7BH1 - chains A and B of the 4 polymer chains in the assembly; structure by electron microscopy, 3.38 A resolution.

[Chain A]
Molecule: Potassium-transporting ATPase potassium-binding subunit
From: Escherichia coli K-12
UniProtKB: P03959 (KDPA_ECOLI); residue numbers follow UniProt; this construct covers 1-557
Sequence (557 residues; numbered 1 to 557; the number before each row is that of its first residue):
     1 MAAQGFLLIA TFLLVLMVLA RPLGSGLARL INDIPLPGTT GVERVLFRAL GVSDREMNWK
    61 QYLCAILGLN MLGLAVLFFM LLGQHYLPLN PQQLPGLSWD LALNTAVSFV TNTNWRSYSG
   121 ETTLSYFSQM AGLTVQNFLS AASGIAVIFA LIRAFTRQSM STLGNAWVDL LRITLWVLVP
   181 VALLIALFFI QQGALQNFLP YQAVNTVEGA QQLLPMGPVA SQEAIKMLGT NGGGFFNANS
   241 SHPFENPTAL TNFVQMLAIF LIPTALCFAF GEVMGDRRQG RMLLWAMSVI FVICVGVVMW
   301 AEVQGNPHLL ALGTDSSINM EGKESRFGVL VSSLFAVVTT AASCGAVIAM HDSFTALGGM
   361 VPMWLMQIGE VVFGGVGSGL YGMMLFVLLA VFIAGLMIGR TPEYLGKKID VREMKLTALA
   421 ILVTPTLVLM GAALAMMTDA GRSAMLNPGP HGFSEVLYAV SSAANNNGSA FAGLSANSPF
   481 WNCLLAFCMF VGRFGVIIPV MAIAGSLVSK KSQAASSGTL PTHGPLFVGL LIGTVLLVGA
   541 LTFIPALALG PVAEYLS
Sequence notes: engineered mutation Arg116 (Gln in P03959)
Swiss-Prot annotation at these positions:
  - mutagenesis: Gly232 (G232A/S: Decrease in K(+) affinity and loss of cation selectivity)
Metal / ion sites: K+: Asn112, Thr113, Thr230, Asn231, Ser343, Cys344, Asn466, Asn467
Small-molecule neighbours: 9Y0 ((2R)-3-(((2-aminoethoxy)(hydroxy)phosphoryl)oxy)-2-(palmitoyloxy)propyl (E)-octadec-9-enoate): Ile393, Pro525, Leu526, Gly529, Leu530, Gly533, Thr534, Leu537
From the paper describing this entry:
  - mutagenesis - Q116R: decreased binding to K+ (citing earlier work)

[Chain B]
Molecule: Potassium-transporting ATPase ATP-binding subunit
From: Escherichia coli K-12
Notes: EC 7.2.2.6
UniProtKB: P03960 (KDPB_ECOLI); residues 1-682 here = UniProt positions 1-682
Sequence (682 residues; row label = number of the first residue in the row):
     1 MSRKQLALFE PTLVVQALKE AVKKLNPQAQ WRNPVMFIVW IGSLLTTCIS IAMASGAMPG
    61 NALFSAAISG WLWITVLFAN FAEALAEGRS KAQANSLKGV KKTAFARKLR EPKYGAAADK
   121 VPADQLRKGD IVLVEAGDII PCDGEVIEGG ASVDESAITG EAAPVIRESG GDFASVTGGT
   181 RILSDWLVIE CSVNPGETFL DRMIAMVEGA QRRKTPNEIA LTILLIALTI VFLLATATLW
   241 PFSAWGGNAV SVTVLVALLV CLIPTTIGGL LSAIGVAGMS RMLGANVIAT SGRAVEAAGD
   301 VDVLLLDKTG TITLGNRQAS EFIPAQGVDE KTLADAAQLA SLADETPEGR SIVILAKQRF
   361 NLRERDVQSL HATFVPFTAQ SRMSGINIDN RMIRKGSVDA IRRHVEANGG HFPTDVDQKV
   421 DQVARQGATP LVVVEGSRVL GVIALKDIVK GGIKERFAQL RKMGIKTVMI TGDNRLTAAA
   481 IAAEAGVDDF LAEATPEAKL ALIRQYQAEG RLVAMTGDGT NDAPALAQAD VAVAMNSGTQ
   541 AAKEAGNMVD LDSNPTKLIE VVHIGKQMLM TRGSLTTFSI ANDVAKYFAI IPAAFAATYP
   601 QLNALNIMCL HSPDSAILSA VIFNALIIVF LIPLALKGVS YKPLTASAML RRNLWIYGLG
   661 GLLVPFIGIK VIDLLLTVCG LV
Not modelled in the structure: 1-8
Sequence notes: engineered mutation Ala162 (Ser in P03960)
Swiss-Prot annotation at these positions:
  - active site: Asp307 (4-aspartylphosphate intermediate)
  - binding site (ATP): Asp344, Glu348, Phe377 to Ser384, Lys395
  - binding site (Mg(2+)): Asp518, Asp522
  - mutagenesis: Asp300 (D300E/N: Does not affect formation of the phosphorylated intermediate), Asp307 (D307E/N/Q: Unable to form a phosphorylated intermediate and lacks ATPase activity), Phe377 (F377A: Loss of ATPase activity; F377Y: Slight decrease in ATPase activity), Ser384 (S384A/T: Decrease in ATPase activity), Lys395 (K395A: Strong decrease in ATPase activity), Asp399 (D399A: Decrease in ATPase activity)
Small-molecule neighbours: 9Y0 ((2R)-3-(((2-aminoethoxy)(hydroxy)phosphoryl)oxy)-2-(palmitoyloxy)propyl (E)-octadec-9-enoate): Thr577, Ile580, Ala581, Ser647, Arg651, Leu654, Trp655, Gly658, Leu659, Leu662
From the paper describing this entry:
  - mutagenesis - D300A/D302A: decreased catalytic activity

[How chain A and chain B interact]
Residue-residue contacts (88; chain A residue first):
  Leu389(A) with Leu224(B), hydrophobic
  Phe392(A) with Ala220(B), hydrophobic; Leu221(B); Leu224(B), hydrophobic
  Ile393(A) with Thr577(B)
  Ala394(A) with Leu650(B), hydrophobic
  Leu396(A) with Asn217(B); Leu221(B), hydrophobic; Leu569(B); Met570(B); Gly573(B)
  Met397(A) with Gly573(B); Thr577(B); Leu650(B), hydrophobic; Asn653(B); Leu654(B), hydrophobic
  Ile398(A) with Lys566(B); Ala646(B); Met649(B); Leu650(B)
  Gly399(A) with Gly299(B); Leu569(B)
  Arg400(A) with Gly299(B), hydrogen bond (side chain-backbone); Asp300(B); Val301(B); Asp302(B), salt bridge
  Thr401(A) with Asp300(B)
  Lys408(A) with Gly510(B)
  Val411(A) with Pro216(B); Ile219(B), hydrophobic; Ala220(B)
  Met414(A) with Ala220(B); Ile223(B); Leu224(B), hydrophobic
  Lys415(A) with Ile223(B)
  Ala418(A) with Ile223(B), hydrophobic; Ala227(B), hydrophobic
  Leu422(A) with Ile230(B), hydrophobic; Val231(B), hydrophobic
  Thr426(A) with Leu234(B)
  Leu429(A) with Ala235(B); Thr238(B)
  Met430(A) with Leu234(B), hydrophobic
  Ala432(A) with Phe242(B), hydrophobic
  Ala433(A) with Thr238(B); Pro241(B), hydrophobic; Phe242(B)
  Met436(A) with Phe242(B), hydrophobic; Trp245(B), hydrophobic
  Met437(A) with Pro241(B), hydrophobic
  Arg442(A) with Trp245(B)
  Met445(A) with Trp245(B), hydrophobic
  Gly449(A) with Trp245(B)
  Phe453(A) with Phe242(B), hydrophobic; Trp245(B), hydrophobic
  Gln513(A) with Glu509(B)
  Ser516(A) with Arg511(B)
  Gly518(A) with Met463(B); Gly464(B); Ala646(B)
  Leu520(A) with Ala646(B); Leu650(B), hydrophobic
  Leu526(A) with Leu650(B), hydrophobic; Arg651(B)
  Leu537(A) with Ile580(B), hydrophobic; Val584(B), hydrophobic
  Leu541(A) with Phe232(B), hydrophobic; Ile580(B); Asp583(B); Val584(B), hydrophobic; Tyr587(B), hydrogen bond (backbone-side chain)
  Thr542(A) with Val231(B); Ala235(B)
  Pro545(A) with Leu239(B), hydrophobic; Tyr587(B), hydrophobic; Ile591(B), hydrophobic
  Ala546(A) with Phe242(B), hydrophobic
  Ala548(A) with Ile591(B), hydrophobic; Leu602(B)
  Leu549(A) with Phe242(B), hydrophobic; Ser243(B); Phe595(B), hydrophobic; Tyr599(B), hydrophobic
  Ala553(A) with Gln601(B)
  Leu556(A) with Gln601(B); Leu602(B), hydrophobic; Ala604(B), hydrophobic
  Ser557(A) with Gln601(B)
Also at the interface, not in a pair above, chain A (54 interface residues in all): Pro402, Pro448, Pro450, Gly452, Lys511, Ala514, Ser517, Thr519, Pro521, Leu530, Ala540, Val552
Also at the interface, not in a pair above, chain B (59 interface residues in all): Lys462, Ile465, Ala508, Leu512, Arg572, Ser574, Thr576, Ala581, Leu605, Ser647
Interface features reported in the paper:
  - interface residues, chain A: Arg400(A), Ser517(A)
  - interface residues, chain B: Asp300(B), Asp302(B)

[In short]
54 residues of chain A face 59 of chain B across their interface, with 2 hydrogen bonds and 1 salt bridge.
Polar pairs include Arg400(A)-Asp302(B), Arg400(A)-Gly299(B) and Leu541(A)-Tyr587(B). Compound 9Y0 is bound
between chain A and chain B. From the paper: Q116R of chain A reduces binding to K+; interface residues
Arg400(A), Ser517(A) and Asp300(B) among others.
Chain A is Potassium-transporting ATPase potassium-binding subunit and chain B is Potassium-transporting
ATPase ATP-binding subunit, both from Escherichia coli K-12; the structure, Cryo-EM Structure of KdpFABC in E1
state with K, was determined by electron microscopy together with 7BGY, 7BH2, 7LC3 and 7LC6 from the same
study.
